1M47 - chain A; structure by X-ray diffraction, 1.99 A resolution.

[Chain A]
Molecule: interleukin-2
Source organism: Homo sapiens
UniProtKB: P60568 (IL2_HUMAN); residues 1-133 here correspond to UniProt positions 21-153 (UniProt number = residue number + 20)
Sequence (133 residues; row label = number of the first residue in the row):
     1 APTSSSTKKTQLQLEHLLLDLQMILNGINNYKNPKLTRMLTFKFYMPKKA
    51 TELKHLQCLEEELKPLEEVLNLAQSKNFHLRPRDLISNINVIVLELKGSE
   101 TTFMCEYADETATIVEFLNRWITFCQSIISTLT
Not modelled in the structure: 1-5, 75-76, 99-102
Disulfides: Cys58-Cys105
UniProt features mapped onto this chain:
  - glycosylation: Thr3 (O-linked (GalNAc...) threonine)
Reported in the primary citation:
  - conformationally variable residues (loop rearrangement): Asn30 to Lys32, Lys35, Arg38, Met39
  - mutagenesis - Y45C, L72C: decreased binding to IL-2Ralpha

[Overview]
From the paper: Y45C and L72C reduce binding to IL-2Ralpha; conformational variability at Asn30, Lys35 and
Arg38 among others.
Chain A is interleukin-2 (Homo sapiens); the structure, Crystal Structure of Human Interleukin-2, was
determined by X-ray diffraction (same publication as 1M48, 1M49, 1M4A, 1M4B and 1M4C).
